Entry 4HZP (X-ray diffraction, 1.77 A resolution); this record covers chain A.

# Chain A
Protein: Bifunctional methylmalonyl-CoA:ACP Acyltransferase/Decarboxylase
Source organism: Streptomyces atroolivaceus
Reference sequence: Q8GGP1 (Q8GGP1_STRAZ); numbering as in UniProt (aligned over 2-319)
Chain sequence (318 residues; each row starts with the number of its first residue):
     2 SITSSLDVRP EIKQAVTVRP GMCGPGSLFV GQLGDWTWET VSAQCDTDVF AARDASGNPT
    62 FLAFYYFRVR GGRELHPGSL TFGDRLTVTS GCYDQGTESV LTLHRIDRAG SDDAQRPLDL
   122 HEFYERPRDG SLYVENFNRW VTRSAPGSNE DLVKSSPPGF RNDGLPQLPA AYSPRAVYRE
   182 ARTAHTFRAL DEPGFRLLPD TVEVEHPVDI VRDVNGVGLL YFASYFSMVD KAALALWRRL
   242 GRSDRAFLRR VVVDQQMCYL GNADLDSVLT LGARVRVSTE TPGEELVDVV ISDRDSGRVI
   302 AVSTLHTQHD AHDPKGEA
Disordered / not traced: 2-11, 310-319
Sequence notes: engineered mutation Ser-2 (Thr in Q8GGP1), Phe-62 (Tyr in Q8GGP1)
Residues lining bound ligands: coenzyme A (COA): Ala-64, Phe-65, Tyr-66, Arg-140, Val-142, Leu-153, Lys-155, Leu-221, Phe-223, Tyr-226, Tyr-260, Leu-261, Gly-262, Asn-263
From the paper describing this entry:
  - binding site for chloride ion: Asn-216, Phe-223
  - mutagenesis - C24A, S28A, S100A, S174A, Y222F, S225A, Y226F: unchanged catalytic activity
  - mutagenesis - N216L, N263L: decreased catalytic activity
  - mutagenesis - S91A: decreased stability

# Overview
Bound to chain A: coenzyme A. From the paper: a binding site for chloride ion at Asn-216 and Phe-223; N216L
and N263L reduce catalytic activity; 10 substitutions were tested in all.
Chain A is Bifunctional methylmalonyl-CoA:ACP Acyltransferase/Decarboxylase (Streptomyces atroolivaceus); the
structure, The Structure of the Bifunctional Acetyltransferase/Decarboxylase LnmK from the Leinamycin
Biosynthetic Pathway Revealing Novel Activity for ..., was determined by X-ray diffraction, deposited together
with 4HZN and 4HZO.
